2GHQ - chains A and C; structure by X-ray diffraction, 2.05 A resolution.

== Chain A ==
Name: Carboxy-terminal domain RNA polymerase II polypeptide A small phosphatase 1
From: Homo sapiens
Notes: EC 3.1.3.16
UniProt: Q9GZU7 (CTDS1_HUMAN); numbering as in UniProt (aligned over 77-256)
Chain sequence (181 residues; numbered 76 to 256; the number before each row is that of its first residue):
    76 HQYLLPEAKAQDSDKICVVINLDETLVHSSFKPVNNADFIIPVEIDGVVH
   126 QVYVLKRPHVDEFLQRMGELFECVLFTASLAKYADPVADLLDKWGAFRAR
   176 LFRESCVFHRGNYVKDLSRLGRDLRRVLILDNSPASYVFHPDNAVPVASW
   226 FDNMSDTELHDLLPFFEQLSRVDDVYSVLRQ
Not modelled in the structure: 76
Construct notes: cloning artifact (76); engineered mutation N96 (Asp in Q9GZU7)
Ion coordination: Mg2+: N96, D98, N207 (shared with S174(C) of chain C)
Swiss-Prot annotation at these positions:
  - active site: D98 (Proton donor)
  - binding site (Mg(2+)): D98, N207
  - site (Transition state stabilizer): T152, K190
  - mutagenesis: D98 (D98N: Completely abolishes phosphatase activity; when associated with E-96)

== Chain C ==
Name: DNA-directed RNA polymerase II largest subunit
From: Homo sapiens
Notes: EC 2.7.7.6
UniProt: P24928 (RPB1_HUMAN); residues 168-176 here correspond to UniProt positions 1795-1803 (UniProt number = residue number + 1627)
Chain sequence (9 residues; row label = number of the first residue in the row):
   168 PSYSPTSPS
Not modelled in the structure: 168-170, 176
Modified residues: S171 (phosphoserine; SEP); S174 (phosphoserine; SEP)
Construct notes: modified residue (171, 174)
Ion coordination: Mg2+: S174 (shared with N96(A), D98(A), N207(A) of chain A)

== Chain A / chain C interface ==
Contacting residue pairs (20):
  N96(A) - S174(C)
  L97(A) - S174(C)
  D98(A) - T173(C)
  D98(A) - S174(C)  hydrogen bond (side chain-backbone)
  F106(A) - P172(C)  hydrophobic
  I120(A) - P172(C)  hydrophobic
  T152(A) - S174(C)
  A153(A) - S174(C)
  A153(A) - P175(C)
  S154(A) - P172(C)
  S154(A) - T173(C)
  S154(A) - S174(C)
  L155(A) - P172(C)  hydrogen bond (backbone-backbone)
  Y158(A) - P172(C)
  Y158(A) - T173(C)
  R178(A) - S171(C)  hydrogen bond (side chain-backbone)
  R178(A) - T173(C)  hydrogen bond (side chain-backbone)
  R178(A) - P175(C)
  Y188(A) - P175(C)  hydrophobic
  K190(A) - S174(C)
Interface residues without a listed pair, chain A (17 interface residues in all): E99, S104, V118, N207

== Overview ==
17 residues of chain A and 5 residues of chain C are in contact; the contacts include 4 hydrogen bonds. Polar
pairs include D98(A)-S174(C), R178(A)-S171(C) and R178(A)-T173(C). From UniProt: active-site residue D98(A),
Mg2+-binding residues D98(A) and N207(A) and one mutagenesis site on chain A.
Here chain A is Carboxy-terminal domain RNA polymerase II polypeptide A small phosphatase 1 and chain C is
DNA-directed RNA polymerase II largest subunit, both from Homo sapiens. Entry 2GHQ (CTD-specific phosphatase
Scp1 in complex with peptide C-terminal domain of RNA polymerase II) was determined by X-ray diffraction,
deposited together with 2GHT.
